8SXH - chains A and D of the 12 polymer chains in the assembly; structure by electron microscopy, 3.94 A resolution.

== Chain A ==
Protein: Carboxyl-terminal protease
Source organism: Pseudomonas aeruginosa
UniProtKB: A0A072ZJB8 (A0A072ZJB8_PSEAI); numbering as in UniProt (aligned over 38-436)
Amino-acid sequence (403 residues; row label = number of the first residue in the row):
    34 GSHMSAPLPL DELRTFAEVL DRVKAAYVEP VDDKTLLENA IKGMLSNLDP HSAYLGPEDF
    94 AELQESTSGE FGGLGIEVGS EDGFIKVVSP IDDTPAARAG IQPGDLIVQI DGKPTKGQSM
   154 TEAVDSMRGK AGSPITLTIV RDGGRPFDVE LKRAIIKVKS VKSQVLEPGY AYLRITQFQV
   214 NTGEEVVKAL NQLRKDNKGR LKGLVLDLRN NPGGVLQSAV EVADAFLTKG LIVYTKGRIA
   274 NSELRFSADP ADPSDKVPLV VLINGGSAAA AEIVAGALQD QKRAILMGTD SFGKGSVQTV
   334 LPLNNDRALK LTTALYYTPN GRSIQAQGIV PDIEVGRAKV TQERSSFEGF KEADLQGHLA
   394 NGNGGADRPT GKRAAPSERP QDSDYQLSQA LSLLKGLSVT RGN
Not modelled in the structure: 34-37, 376-413
Differences from the reference sequence: expression tag (34-37); engineered mutation Ala302 (Ser in A0A072ZJB8)
From the paper describing this entry:
  - conformationally variable residues (helix shift): Gln419 to Thr433
  - mutagenesis - E385A, L388A: decreased catalytic activity
  - mutagenesis - F383A, L388M, N394A: unchanged catalytic activity

== Chain D ==
Protein: unidentified peptide
Source organism: Escherichia coli BL21(DE3)
Amino-acid sequence (7 residues; row label = number of the first residue in the row; X marks 7 residues of unknown identity (built as UNK)):
    63 XXXXXXX

== Chain A / chain D interface ==
Interface residues of chain A (facing chain D), 12 residues: Gly246, Gly247, Val248, Leu249, Ala302, Lys327, Ser329, Val330, Gln331, Thr332, Val333, Lys343

== Summary ==
Chain A and chain D make no direct contact in this assembly. From the paper: E385A and L388A of chain A reduce
catalytic activity; conformational variability at Gln419(A); 5 substitutions were tested in all.
Chain A is Carboxyl-terminal protease (Pseudomonas aeruginosa) and chain D is unidentified peptide
(Escherichia coli BL21(DE3)); the structure, Structure of the C-terminal protease CtpA-LbcA complex of
Pseudomonas aeruginosa, was determined by electron microscopy, deposited together with 8SXE, 8SXF and 8SXG.
